PDB entry 8QL8 | X-ray diffraction, 1.80 A resolution | chains A and B of the 3 polymer chains in the assembly

# Chain A
Name: Tubulin alpha-1B chain
Organism: Bos taurus
UniProt: P81947 (TBA1B_BOVIN); residue numbers follow UniProt; this construct covers 1-451
Sequence (451 residues; numbered 1 to 451; the number before each row is that of its first residue):
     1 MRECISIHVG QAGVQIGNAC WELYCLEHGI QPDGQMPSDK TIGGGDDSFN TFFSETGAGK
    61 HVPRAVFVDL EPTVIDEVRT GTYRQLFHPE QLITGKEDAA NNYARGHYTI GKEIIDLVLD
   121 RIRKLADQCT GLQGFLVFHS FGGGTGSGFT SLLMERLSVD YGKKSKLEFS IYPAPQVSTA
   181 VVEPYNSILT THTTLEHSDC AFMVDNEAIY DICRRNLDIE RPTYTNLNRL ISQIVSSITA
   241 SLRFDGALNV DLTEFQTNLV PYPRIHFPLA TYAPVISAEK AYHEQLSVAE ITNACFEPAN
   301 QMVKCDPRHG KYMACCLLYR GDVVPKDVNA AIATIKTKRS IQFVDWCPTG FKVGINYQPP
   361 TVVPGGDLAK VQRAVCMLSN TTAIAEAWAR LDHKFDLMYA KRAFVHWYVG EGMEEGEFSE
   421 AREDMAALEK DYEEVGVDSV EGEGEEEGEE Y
Disordered / not traced: 438-451
Metal / ion sites: Ca2+: D39, T41, G44, E55
Ligand contacts:
  - GTP (guanosine-5'-triphosphate): G10, Q11, A12, Q15, I16, D69, D98, A99, A100, N101, N102, S140, G142, G143, G144, T145, G146, I171, P173, V177, S178, T179, E183, N206, Y224, L227, N228, I231
  - Azo-Combretastatin A4 (trans) (VYT): T179, A180, V181

# Chain B
Name: Tubulin beta-2B chain
Organism: Bos taurus
UniProt: Q6B856 (TBB2B_BOVIN); residues 1-445 here = UniProt positions 1-445
Sequence (445 residues; numbered 1 to 445; the number before each row is that of its first residue):
     1 MREIVHIQAG QCGNQIGAKF WEVISDEHGI DPTGSYHGDS DLQLERINVY YNEATGNKYV
    61 PRAILVDLEP GTMDSVRSGP FGQIFRPDNF VFGQSGAGNN WAKGHYTEGA ELVDSVLDVV
   121 RKESESCDCL QGFQLTHSLG GGTGSGMGTL LISKIREEYP DRIMNTFSVM PSPKVSDTVV
   181 EPYNATLSVH QLVENTDETY CIDNEALYDI CFRTLKLTTP TYGDLNHLVS ATMSGVTTCL
   241 RFPGQLNADL RKLAVNMVPF PRLHFFMPGF APLTSRGSQQ YRALTVPELT QQMFDSKNMM
   301 AACDPRHGRY LTVAAIFRGR MSMKEVDEQM LNVQNKNSSY FVEWIPNNVK TAVCDIPPRG
   361 LKMSATFIGN STAIQELFKR ISEQFTAMFR RKAFLHWYTG EGMDEMEFTE AESNMNDLVS
   421 EYQQYQDATA DEQGEFEEEE GEDEA
Disordered / not traced: 279-283, 432-445
UniProt features mapped onto this chain:
  - motif: M1 to I4 (MREI motif)
  - binding site (GTP): Q11, E69, S138, G142, T143, G144, N204, N226
  - binding site (Mg(2+)): E69
  - modified residue: S40 (Phosphoserine), T55 (Phosphothreonine), K58 (N6-acetyllysine), S172 (Phosphoserine), T285 (Phosphothreonine), T290 (Phosphothreonine), R318 (Omega-N-methylarginine), E438 (5-glutamyl polyglutamate)
  - cross-link (Glycyl lysine isopeptide (Lys-Gly)): K58 (interchain with G-Cter in ubiquitin), K324 (interchain with G-Cter in ubiquitin)
Ligand contacts:
  - GDP (guanosine-5'-diphosphate): G10, Q11, C12, Q15, I16, D67, N99, S138, G140, G141, G142, T143, G144, S145, V169, P171, V175, S176, E181, N204, L207, Y222, L225, N226
  - Azo-Combretastatin A4 (trans) (VYT): G235, V236, C239, L240, L246, A248, D249, L253, N256, M257, V313, A314, A315, I316, N347, N348, V349, K350, A352, I368

# Interface between chain A and chain B
Residue-residue contacts (49; chain A residue first):
  E71(A) - N247(B)
  T73(A) - R2(B)
  T73(A) - N247(B)
  K96(A) - D128(B)
  E97(A) - M1(B)
  E97(A) - C129(B)
  E97(A) - R162(B)  salt bridge
  D98(A) - K252(B)  salt bridge
  A100(A) - R251(B)
  A100(A) - V255(B)
  N101(A) - K252(B)
  N101(A) - N256(B)  hydrogen bond
  R105(A) - R251(B)
  P175(A) - N347(B)
  S178(A) - N347(B)  hydrogen bond
  S178(A) - K350(B)
  T179(A) - L246(B)
  T179(A) - K350(B)
  A180(A) - N256(B)
  V181(A) - N256(B)  hydrogen bond (backbone-side chain)
  V181(A) - I345(B)  hydrophobic
  V181(A) - P346(B)
  V181(A) - N347(B)
  R214(A) - K324(B)
  R221(A) - M323(B)
  R221(A) - K324(B)
  R221(A) - D327(B)  salt bridge
  L397(A) - W344(B)
  L397(A) - A430(B)  hydrophobic
  M398(A) - W344(B)
  M398(A) - P346(B)
  K401(A) - F260(B)
  K401(A) - W344(B)
  K401(A) - T429(B)  hydrogen bond (side chain-backbone)
  R402(A) - F260(B)
  A403(A) - P259(B)
  A403(A) - F260(B)  hydrophobic
  F404(A) - V255(B)
  F404(A) - N256(B)
  F404(A) - V258(B)
  F404(A) - P259(B)  hydrogen bond (backbone-backbone)
  F404(A) - I345(B)  hydrophobic
  H406(A) - V258(B)
  H406(A) - P259(B)  hydrogen bond (side chain-backbone)
  H406(A) - F260(B)
  H406(A) - P261(B)
  W407(A) - A254(B)  hydrogen bond (side chain-backbone)
  W407(A) - V255(B)
  W407(A) - V258(B)  hydrogen bond (side chain-backbone)
Also at the interface, not in a pair above, chain A (28 interface residues in all): V182, E220, Y224, K394, E411
Also at the interface, not in a pair above, chain B (32 interface residues in all): Q245, D249, T312, E343, N348, A428

# In short
Chain A and chain B form an interface of 28 and 32 residues respectively; the contacts include 8 hydrogen
bonds and 3 salt bridges. Among the polar pairs are E97(A)-R162(B), D98(A)-K252(B) and R221(A)-D327(B).
Azo-Combretastatin A4 (trans) is bound between chain A and chain B.
Chain A is Tubulin alpha-1B chain and chain B is Tubulin beta-2B chain, both from Bos taurus; the structure,
Ultrafast structural transitions in an azobenzene photoswitch at near-atomic resolution: 125 ps structure, was
determined by X-ray diffraction.
